Entry 1SHC (solution NMR); this record covers chains A and B.

Chain A:
Protein: SHC
Organism: Homo sapiens
Notes: fragment: ptb domain
Reference sequence: P29353 (SHC_HUMAN); aligned to UniProt positions 126-320 over residues 13-207 (the alignment contains insertions or deletions, so no single offset holds)
Sequence (195 residues; each row starts with the number of its first residue):
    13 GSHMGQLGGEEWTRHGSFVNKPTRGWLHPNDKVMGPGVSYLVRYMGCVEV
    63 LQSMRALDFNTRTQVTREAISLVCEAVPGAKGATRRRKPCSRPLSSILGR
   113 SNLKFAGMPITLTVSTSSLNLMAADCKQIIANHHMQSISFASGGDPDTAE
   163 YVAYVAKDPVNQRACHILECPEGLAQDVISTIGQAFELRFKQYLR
Differences from the reference sequence: conflict Met16 (Gly126 in P29353)

Chain B:
Protein: Trka receptor phosphopeptide
Reference sequence: P04629 (NTRK1_HUMAN); residues 483-494 here correspond to UniProt positions 489-500 (UniProt number = residue number + 6)
Sequence (12 residues; row label = number of the first residue in the row):
   483 HIIENPQYFSDA
Differences from the reference sequence: modified residue (490)
Modified residues: Tyr490 (o-phosphotyrosine; PTR)
Swiss-Prot annotation at these positions:
  - site: Tyr490 (Interaction with SHC1)
  - modified residue: Tyr490 (Phosphotyrosine)

Chain A / chain B interface:
Contacting residue pairs (30):
  Met66(A) - Tyr490(B)
  Arg67(A) - Tyr490(B)
  Arg67(A) - Phe491(B)
  Ala68(A) - Phe491(B)
  Ser149(A) - Tyr490(B)
  Ile150(A) - Tyr490(B)
  Ser151(A) - Tyr490(B)
  Ser151(A) - Phe491(B)
  Phe152(A) - Ile484(B)
  Phe152(A) - Glu486(B)
  Phe152(A) - Phe491(B)
  Ala153(A) - Ile484(B)
  Ala153(A) - Ile485(B)
  Ser154(A) - His483(B)
  Ser154(A) - Ile484(B)
  Ser154(A) - Ile485(B)
  Gly155(A) - His483(B)
  Lys169(A) - Tyr490(B)
  Ile191(A) - His483(B)
  Ile191(A) - Ile485(B)
  Ile194(A) - Ile485(B)
  Gly195(A) - Ile485(B)
  Phe198(A) - Ile485(B)
  Phe198(A) - Glu486(B)
  Phe198(A) - Asn487(B)
  Phe202(A) - Asn487(B)
  Phe202(A) - Gln489(B)
  Gln204(A) - Pro488(B)
  Tyr205(A) - Pro488(B)
  Tyr205(A) - Gln489(B)
Other interface residues (no listed pair), chain A (24 interface residues in all): Leu69, Gly156, Asn173, Arg175, Glu199, Lys203

Summary:
24 residues of chain A face 9 of chain B across their interface.
Here chain A is SHC (Homo sapiens) and chain B is Trka receptor phosphopeptide. Entry 1SHC (Shc ptb domain
complexed with a trka receptor phosphopeptide, NMR, minimized average structure) was determined by solution
NMR.
